PDB entry 8DFD | electron microscopy, 2.12 A resolution | chains A and D of the 8 polymer chains in the assembly

Chain A:
Name: Nitrogenase molybdenum-iron protein alpha chain
Organism: Azotobacter vinelandii
Notes: EC 1.18.6.1
Reference sequence: P07328 (NIFD_AZOVI); residue numbers follow UniProt; this construct covers 1-492
Amino-acid sequence (492 residues; each row starts with the number of its first residue):
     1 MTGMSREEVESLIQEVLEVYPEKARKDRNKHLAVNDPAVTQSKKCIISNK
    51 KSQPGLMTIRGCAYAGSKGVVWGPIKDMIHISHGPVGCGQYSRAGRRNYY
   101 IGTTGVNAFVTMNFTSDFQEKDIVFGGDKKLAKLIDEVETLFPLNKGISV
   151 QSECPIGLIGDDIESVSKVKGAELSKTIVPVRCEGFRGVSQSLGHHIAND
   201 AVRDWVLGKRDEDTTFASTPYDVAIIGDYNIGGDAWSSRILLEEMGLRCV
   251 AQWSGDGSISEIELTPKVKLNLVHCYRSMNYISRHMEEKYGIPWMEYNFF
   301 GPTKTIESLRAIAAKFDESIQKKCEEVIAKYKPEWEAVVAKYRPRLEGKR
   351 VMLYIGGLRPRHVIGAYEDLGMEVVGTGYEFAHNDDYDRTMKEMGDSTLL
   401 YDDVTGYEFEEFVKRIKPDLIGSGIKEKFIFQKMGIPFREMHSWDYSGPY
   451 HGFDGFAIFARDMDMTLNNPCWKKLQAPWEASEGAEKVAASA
Disordered / not traced: 1-3, 482-492
Ion coordination: fe(8)-S(7) cluster Fe: Cys62, Cys88, Cys154 (shared with 3 residues of chain B); Fe ion near Cys275 (its only coordinating residue here)
Ligand contacts:
  - fe(8)-S(7) cluster (CLF): Cys62, Tyr64, Pro85, Val86, Gly87, Cys88, Tyr91, Glu153, Cys154, Gly185
  - 3-hydroxy-3-carboxy-adipic acid (HCA): Ala65, Gly95, Arg96, Gln191, Gly424, Ile425, Glu440, His442
  - ICS (iron-sulfur-molybdenum cluster with interstitial carbon): Val70, Arg96, Gln191, His195, Tyr229, Ile231, Cys275, Arg277, Ser278, Ile355, Gly356, Gly357, Leu358, Arg359, Pro360, Phe381, Met441, His442
UniProt features mapped onto this chain:
  - binding site ([8Fe-7S] cluster): Cys62, Cys88, Cys154
  - binding site ([7Fe-Mo-9S-C-homocitryl] cluster): Cys275, His442
  - mutagenesis: His195 (H195Q: No nitrogenase activity)

Chain D:
Name: Nitrogenase molybdenum-iron protein beta chain
Organism: Azotobacter vinelandii
Notes: EC 1.18.6.1
Reference sequence: P07329 (NIFK_AZOVI); numbering as in UniProt (aligned over 1-523)
Amino-acid sequence (523 residues; row label = number of the first residue in the row):
     1 MSQQVDKIKASYPLFLDQDYKDMLAKKRDGFEEKYPQDKIDEVFQWTTTK
    51 EYQELNFQREALTVNPAKACQPLGAVLCALGFEKTMPYVHGSQGCVAYFR
   101 SYFNRHFREPVSCVSDSMTEDAAVFGGQQNMKDGLQNCKATYKPDMIAVS
   151 TTCMAEVIGDDLNAFINNSKKEGFIPDEFPVPFAHTPSFVGSHVTGWDNM
   201 FEGIARYFTLKSMDDKVVGSNKKINIVPGFETYLGNFRVIKRMLSEMGVG
   251 YSLLSDPEEVLDTPADGQFRMYAGGTTQEEMKDAPNALNTVLLQPWHLEK
   301 TKKFVEGTWKHEVPKLNIPMGLDWTDEFLMKVSEISGQPIPASLTKERGR
   351 LVDMMTDSHTWLHGKRFALWGDPDFVMGLVKFLLELGCEPVHILCHNGNK
   401 RWKKAVDAILAASPYGKNATVYIGKDLWHLRSLVFTDKPDFMIGNSYGKF
   451 IQRDTLHKGKEFEVPLIRIGFPIFDRHHLHRSTTLGYEGAMQILTTLVNS
   501 ILERLDEETRGMQATDYNHDLVR
Disordered / not traced: 1
Ion coordination: fe(8)-S(7) cluster Fe: Cys70, Cys95, Cys153 (shared with 3 residues of chain C); Fe ion site 1: Arg108, Glu109 (shared with 2 residues of chain B); Fe ion site 2: Asp353, Asp357 (shared with 2 residues of chain B)
Ligand contacts: fe(8)-S(7) cluster (CLF): Cys70, Pro72, Ser92, Gly94, Cys95, Tyr98, Phe99, Thr152, Cys153, Ser188
UniProt features mapped onto this chain:
  - binding site ([8Fe-7S] cluster): Cys70, Cys95, Cys153, Ser188

Interface between chain A and chain D:
Contacting residue pairs (51):
  Arg93(A) - Leu521(D)
  Ala94(A) - Leu521(D)  hydrophobic
  Ala94(A) - Val522(D)
  Arg97(A) - Asp520(D)  salt bridge
  Tyr99(A) - Tyr517(D)
  Tyr99(A) - Asn518(D)  hydrogen bond
  Tyr99(A) - Asp520(D)  hydrogen bond
  Tyr100(A) - Tyr517(D)
  Gly102(A) - Gln513(D)
  Gly102(A) - Asp516(D)
  Thr103(A) - Met512(D)
  Thr103(A) - Gln513(D)  hydrogen bond
  Thr104(A) - Met512(D)
  Thr104(A) - Asp516(D)
  Phe429(A) - Asp357(D)
  Gln432(A) - Thr356(D)  hydrogen bond
  Gln432(A) - Asp357(D)  hydrogen bond
  Lys433(A) - Asp353(D)  salt bridge
  Arg439(A) - Thr360(D)
  Tyr446(A) - Trp361(D)
  Tyr446(A) - Val522(D)
  Tyr446(A) - Arg523(D)
  Met465(A) - Thr360(D)
  Met465(A) - His363(D)
  Thr466(A) - His359(D)  hydrogen bond
  Asn468(A) - Tyr415(D)
  Asn469(A) - His359(D)
  Asn469(A) - His363(D)
  Pro470(A) - Glu385(D)
  Pro470(A) - Tyr415(D)
  Cys471(A) - Thr356(D)
  Trp472(A) - Thr356(D)
  Trp472(A) - His359(D)
  Lys474(A) - Leu322(D)
  Lys474(A) - Asp323(D)  salt bridge
  Lys474(A) - Arg348(D)  hydrogen bond (backbone-side chain)
  Lys474(A) - Val352(D)
  Leu475(A) - Arg348(D)
  Leu475(A) - Val352(D)  hydrophobic
  Gln476(A) - Arg348(D)
  Ala477(A) - Arg348(D)
  Pro478(A) - Asp326(D)
  Pro478(A) - Met330(D)  hydrophobic
  Pro478(A) - Arg348(D)
  Trp479(A) - Asp326(D)
  Trp479(A) - Met330(D)  hydrophobic
  Trp479(A) - Ile340(D)  hydrophobic
  Trp479(A) - Thr345(D)  hydrogen bond
  Trp479(A) - Arg348(D)
  Trp479(A) - Tyr487(D)
  Glu480(A) - Thr345(D)
Also at the interface, not in a pair above, chain A (31 interface residues in all): Ile101, Asn107, Trp236, Asp445
Also at the interface, not in a pair above, chain D (31 interface residues in all): Leu329, Met355, Leu384, Gly387

Overview:
Chain A and chain D each contribute 31 residues to their interface; the contacts include 8 hydrogen bonds and
3 salt bridges. Polar pairs include Arg97(A)-Asp520(D), Lys433(A)-Asp353(D) and Lys474(A)-Asp323(D). Chain A
binds compound ICS, 3-hydroxy-3-carboxy-adipic acid and fe(8)-S(7) cluster. Bound to chain D: fe(8)-S(7)
cluster.
Chain A is Nitrogenase molybdenum-iron protein alpha chain and chain D is Nitrogenase molybdenum-iron protein
beta chain, both from Azotobacter vinelandii; the structure, CryoEM structure of the 2:1
ADP-tetrafluoroaluminate stabilized nitrogenase complex from Azotobacter vinelandii, was determined by
electron microscopy, deposited together with 8TC3, 8DFC and 8DBY.
